PDB entry 3B0K | X-ray diffraction, 1.60 A resolution | chain A

# Chain A
Molecule: Alpha-lactalbumin
Source organism: Capra hircus
Reference sequence: P00712 (LALBA_CAPHI); residues 2-123 here correspond to UniProt positions 21-142 (UniProt number = residue number + 19)
Amino-acid sequence (123 residues; each row starts with the number of its first residue):
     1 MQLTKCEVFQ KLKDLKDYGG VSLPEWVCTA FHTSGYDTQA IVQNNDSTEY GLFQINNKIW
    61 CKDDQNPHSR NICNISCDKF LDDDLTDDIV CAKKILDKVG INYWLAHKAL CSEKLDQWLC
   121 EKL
Not modelled in the structure: 121-123
Disulfide bonds: Cys6-Cys120, Cys28-Cys111, Cys61-Cys77, Cys73-Cys91
Construct notes: expression tag (1)
Bound ions: Ca2+: Lys79, Asp82, Asp84, Asp87, Asp88
UniProt features mapped onto this chain:
  - binding site (Ca(2+)): Lys79, Asp82, Asp84, Asp87, Asp88
  - glycosylation (N-linked (GlcNAc...) asparagine): Asn45, Asn74

# Summary
Lys79, Asp82, Asp84, Asp87 and Asp88 form the Ca2+ site. UniProt lists 5 Ca2+-binding residues.
Chain A is Alpha-lactalbumin (Capra hircus); the structure, Crystal structure of alpha-lactalbumin, was
determined by X-ray diffraction together with 3B0I and 3B0O from the same study.
